7JN4 - chains A and D of the 16 polymer chains in the assembly; structure by electron microscopy, 2.68 A resolution.

Chain A:
Name: Ribulose bisphosphate carboxylase large chain
From: Chlamydomonas reinhardtii
Notes: EC 4.1.1.39
UniProt: A0A218N8A3 (A0A218N8A3_CHLRE); numbering as in UniProt (aligned over 1-475)
Sequence (475 residues; row label = number of the first residue in the row):
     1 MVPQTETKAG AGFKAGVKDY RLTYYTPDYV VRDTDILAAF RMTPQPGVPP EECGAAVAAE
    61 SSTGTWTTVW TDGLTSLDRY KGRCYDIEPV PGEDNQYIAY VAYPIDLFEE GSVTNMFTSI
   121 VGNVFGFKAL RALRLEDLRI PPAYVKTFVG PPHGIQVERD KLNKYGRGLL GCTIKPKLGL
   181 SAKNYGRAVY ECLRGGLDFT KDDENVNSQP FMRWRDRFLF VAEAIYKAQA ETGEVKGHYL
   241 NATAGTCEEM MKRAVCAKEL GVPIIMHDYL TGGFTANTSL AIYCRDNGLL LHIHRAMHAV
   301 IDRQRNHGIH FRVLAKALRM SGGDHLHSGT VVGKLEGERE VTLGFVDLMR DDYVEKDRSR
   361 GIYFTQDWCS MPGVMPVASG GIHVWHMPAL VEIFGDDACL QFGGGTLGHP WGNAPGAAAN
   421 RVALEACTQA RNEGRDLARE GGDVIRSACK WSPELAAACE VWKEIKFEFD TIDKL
Disordered / not traced: 1-17, 61-77, 462-475
Modified positions: Cys256 (S-methylcysteine; SMC)
Disulfides: Cys449-Cys459

Chain D:
Name: Ribulose bisphosphate carboxylase small chain 2, chloroplastic
From: Chlamydomonas reinhardtii
Notes: EC 4.1.1.39
UniProt: P08475 (RBS2_CHLRE); residues -44 to 140 here correspond to UniProt positions 1-185 (UniProt number = residue number + 45)
Sequence (185 residues; row label = number of the first residue in the row; numbers below 1 keep their minus sign (Met-44 is residue -44)):
   -44 MAAVIAKSSV SAAVARPARS SVRPMAALKP AVKAAPVAAP AQANQMMVWT PVNNKMFETF
    16 SYLPPLSDEQ IAAQVDYIVA NGWIPCLEFA ESDKAYVSNE SAIRFGSVSC LYYDNRYWTM
    76 WKLPMFGCRD PMQVLREIVA CTKAFPDAYV RLVAFDNQKQ VQIMGFLVQR PKSARDWQPA
   136 NKRSV
Disordered / not traced: -44 to 0, 139-140
Curated features (UniProtKB/Swiss-Prot):
  - modified residue: Met1 (N-methylmethionine)
From the paper describing this entry:
  - mutagenesis - D23A/E24A, M87D/V94D: decreased growth

Interface between chain A and chain D:
Pairs across the interface (44; chain A residue first):
  Gly179(A) - Gln115(D)
  Ser181(A) - Gln115(D)
  Lys183(A) - Tyr72(D)  hydrogen bond (backbone-side chain)
  Lys183(A) - Gln117(D)  hydrogen bond
  Asn184(A) - Phe110(D)
  Asn184(A) - Gln115(D)
  Asn184(A) - Val116(D)
  Asn184(A) - Gln117(D)
  Gly186(A) - Tyr72(D)
  Arg187(A) - Glu43(D)  salt bridge
  Arg187(A) - Tyr72(D)
  Arg187(A) - Met75(D)
  Arg187(A) - Phe110(D)
  Arg187(A) - Gln117(D)  hydrogen bond
  Tyr190(A) - Thr74(D)  hydrogen bond
  Glu191(A) - Thr74(D)
  Glu191(A) - Met75(D)  hydrogen bond (side chain-backbone)
  Arg194(A) - Thr74(D)
  Leu219(A) - Tyr67(D)
  Phe220(A) - Tyr72(D)
  Ala222(A) - Tyr67(D)  hydrogen bond (backbone-side chain)
  Glu223(A) - Tyr67(D)
  Glu223(A) - Tyr68(D)
  Glu223(A) - Asp69(D)
  Glu223(A) - Asn70(D)
  Glu223(A) - Arg71(D)  salt bridge
  Glu223(A) - Tyr72(D)
  Tyr226(A) - Ser56(D)
  Tyr226(A) - Arg59(D)  hydrogen bond
  Tyr226(A) - Phe60(D)  hydrophobic
  Tyr226(A) - Tyr67(D)
  Lys227(A) - Tyr72(D)  hydrogen bond (side chain-backbone)
  Cys256(A) - Val63(D)
  Glu259(A) - Arg59(D)
  Glu259(A) - Phe60(D)
  Glu259(A) - Gly61(D)  hydrogen bond (backbone-backbone)
  Glu259(A) - Val63(D)
  Leu260(A) - Arg59(D)
  Leu260(A) - Phe60(D)
  Leu260(A) - Val63(D)  hydrophobic
  Gly261(A) - Arg59(D)  hydrogen bond (backbone-side chain)
  Pro410(A) - Leu78(D)
  Trp411(A) - Leu78(D)
  Gly412(A) - Leu78(D)
Also at the interface, not in a pair above, chain A (26 interface residues in all): Leu180, Ala182, Arg215, Ala224
Also at the interface, not in a pair above, chain D (24 interface residues in all): Lys49, Cys65, Leu66, Trp73, Lys77

Overview:
26 residues of chain A face 24 of chain D across their interface, with 10 hydrogen bonds and 2 salt bridges.
Polar contacts include Arg187(A)-Glu43(D), Glu223(A)-Arg71(D) and Lys183(A)-Tyr72(D). The paper reports that
D23A/E24A and M87D/V94D of chain D reduce growth.
Here chain A is Ribulose bisphosphate carboxylase large chain and chain D is Ribulose bisphosphate carboxylase
small chain 2, chloroplastic, both from Chlamydomonas reinhardtii. Entry 7JN4 (Rubisco in the apo state) was
determined by electron microscopy, deposited together with 7JFO and 7JSX.
